PDB entry 4XNY | X-ray diffraction, 2.30 A resolution | chains G and L of the 3 polymer chains in the assembly

# Chain G
Molecule: Envelope glycoprotein gp160
Organism: Human immunodeficiency virus 1
Reference sequence: Q8JDI3 (Q8JDI3_9HIV1); the construct has insertions or renumbered stretches relative to UniProt, so the offset changes along the chain: 44-123 = UniProt 43-122; 199-300 = UniProt 195-296; 324-353 = UniProt 319-348; 356-396 = UniProt 349-389; 1 more segments
Chain sequence (354 residues; row label = number of the first residue in the row; note: 95 numbers in that range are skipped by the numbering (no residue carries them; nothing is unmodelled there)):
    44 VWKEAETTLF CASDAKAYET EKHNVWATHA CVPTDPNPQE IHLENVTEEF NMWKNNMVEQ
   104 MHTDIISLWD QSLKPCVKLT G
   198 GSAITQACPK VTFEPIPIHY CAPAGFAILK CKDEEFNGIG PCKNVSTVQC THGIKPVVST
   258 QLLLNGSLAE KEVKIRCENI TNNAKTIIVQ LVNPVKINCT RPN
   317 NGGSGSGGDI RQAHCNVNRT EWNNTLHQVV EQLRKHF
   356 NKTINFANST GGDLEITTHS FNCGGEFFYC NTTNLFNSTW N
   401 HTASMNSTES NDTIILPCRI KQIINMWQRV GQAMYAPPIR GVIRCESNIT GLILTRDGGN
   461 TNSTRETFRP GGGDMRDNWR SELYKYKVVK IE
Unresolved in the structure: 44, 317-324, 401-411
Differences from the reference sequence: linker (124, 198, 318-323)
Disulfides: Cys-54/Cys-74, Cys-119/Cys-205, Cys-218/Cys-247, Cys-228/Cys-239, Cys-296/Cys-331, Cys-378/Cys-445, Cys-385/Cys-418
Glycans and other covalent adducts: N-acetylglucosamine (NAG) linked to Asn-241, Asn-262, Asn-276, Asn-295, Asn-334, Asn-339, Asn-363, Asn-386, Asn-392, Asn-448

# Chain L
Molecule: Light chain of antibody VRC08C
Organism: Homo sapiens
Notes: antibody fragment or engineered binder
Chain sequence (211 residues; each row starts with the number of its first residue; note: 4 numbers in that range are skipped by the numbering (no residue carries them; nothing is unmodelled there)):
     1 YIGLTQSPGT LSVSPGERAT LSCRPSQ
   27A A
    28 ISKSHLAWYS QKSGQPPRLL LTGTYERASG VPDRFVGSGS GTNYTLTIAS VEAEDFAVYF
    88 CQCF
    96 EGFGQGTKLE IKRTVAAPSV FIFPPSDEQL KSGTASVVCL LNNFYPREAK VQWKVDNALQ
   156 SGNSQESVTE QDSKDSTYSL SSTLTLSKAD YEKHKVYACE VTHQGLSSPV TKSFNRGEC
Disulfides: Cys-23/Cys-88, Cys-134/Cys-194
Small-molecule neighbours: N-acetylglucosamine (NAG; 2-acetamido-2-deoxy-beta-D-glucopyranose): Ala-27A, Ile-28, Ser-29, His-32, Phe-91

# Chain G / chain L interface
Residue-residue contacts (12; chain G residue first):
  Asn-276(G) / His-32(L)
  Thr-278(G) / Ile-2(L)
  Thr-278(G) / Phe-91(L)
  Asn-280(G) / Glu-96(L)  hydrogen bond
  Gly-458(G) / Glu-96(L)
  Gly-459(G) / Glu-96(L)  hydrogen bond (backbone-side chain)
  Asn-460(G) / Tyr-1(L)
  Asn-460(G) / Ile-2(L)
  Asn-460(G) / Gly-97(L)
  Asn-460(G) / Phe-98(L)
  Thr-461(G) / Tyr-1(L)
  Asn-462(G) / Tyr-1(L)
Interface residues without a listed pair, chain G (10 interface residues in all): Asn-279, Lys-357
Interface residues without a listed pair, chain L (8 interface residues in all): Gly-3

# Overview
10 residues of chain G and 8 residues of chain L are in contact; the contacts include 2 hydrogen bonds. Polar
contacts include Asn-280(G)/Glu-96(L) and Gly-459(G)/Glu-96(L). Bound to chain L: N-acetylglucosamine.
Covalently linked N-acetylglucosamine: at Asn-241(G), Asn-262(G), Asn-276(G), Asn-295(G), Asn-334(G) and
Asn-339(G) and 4 more.
Here chain G is Envelope glycoprotein gp160 (Human immunodeficiency virus 1) and chain L is Light chain of
antibody VRC08C (Homo sapiens). Entry 4XNY (Crystal structure of broadly and potently neutralizing antibody
VRC08C in complex with HIV-1 clade A strain ...) was determined by X-ray diffraction together with 4S1Q, 4S1R,
4S1S, 4XNZ, 4XVS and 4XVT from the same study.
